Entry 3KHH (X-ray diffraction, 2.70 A resolution); this record covers chains A and D of the 3 polymer chains in the assembly.

== Chain A ==
Protein: DNA polymerase IV
From: Sulfolobus solfataricus P2
Notes: EC 2.7.7.7
UniProt: Q97W02 (DPO42_SULSO); residues 2-341 here = UniProt positions 2-341
Chain sequence (341 residues; row label = number of the first residue in the row):
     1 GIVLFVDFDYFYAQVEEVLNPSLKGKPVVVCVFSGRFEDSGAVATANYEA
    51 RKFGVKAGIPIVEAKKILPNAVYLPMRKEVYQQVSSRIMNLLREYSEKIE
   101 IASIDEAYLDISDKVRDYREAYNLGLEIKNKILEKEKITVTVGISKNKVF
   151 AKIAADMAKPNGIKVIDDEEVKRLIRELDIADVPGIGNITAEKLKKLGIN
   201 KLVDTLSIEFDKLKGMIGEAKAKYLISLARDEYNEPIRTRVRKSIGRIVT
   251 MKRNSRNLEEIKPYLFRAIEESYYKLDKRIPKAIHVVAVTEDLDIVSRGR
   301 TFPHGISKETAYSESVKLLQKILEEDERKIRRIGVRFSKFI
Sequence notes: expression tag (1)
Metal / ion sites: Ca2+ site 1: Asp7, Phe8, Asp105 (together with 2'-deoxyguanosine-5'-triphosphate); Ca2+ site 2: Asp105, Glu106 (together with 2'-deoxyguanosine-5'-triphosphate); Ca2+ site 3: Ala181, Ile186
Small-molecule neighbours:
  - 2-aminofluorene (AF): Gly246, Arg247, Ile248, His285, Val287, Ser297, Val335, Arg336
  - 2'-deoxyguanosine-5'-triphosphate (DGT): Asp7, Phe8, Asp9, Tyr10, Phe11, Tyr12, Val32, Ala44, Thr45, Arg51, Met76, Lys78, Asp105, Glu106, Lys159
Reported in the primary citation:
  - binding site for 2-aminofluorene: Ile248, Val287, Arg336
  - conformationally variable residues (loop rearrangement, side-chain flip): Phe33 to Ala42, Arg336
  - binding site for the 19-nt DNA strand: Arg336

== Chain D ==
Molecule: 13-nt DNA strand
Sequence (13 nucleotides; numbered 802 to 814; the number before each row is that of its first residue):
   802 GTTGGATGGTAGC
Sequence notes: engineered mutation DOC_814 (C13 in 3KHH)
Modified positions: DOC (2',3'-dideoxycytidine-5'-monophosphate) at position 814

== Interface between chain A and chain D ==
Contacting residue pairs (24):
  Pro184(A) - DOC_814(D)  phosphate contact
  Gly185(A) - DG813(D)  sugar contact
  Gly185(A) - DOC_814(D)  hydrogen bond to the phosphate
  Ile186(A) - DG813(D)  phosphate contact
  Ile186(A) - DOC_814(D)  phosphate contact
  Gly187(A) - DG813(D)  hydrogen bond to the phosphate
  Gly187(A) - DOC_814(D)  phosphate contact
  Asn188(A) - DG813(D)  phosphate contact
  Ile189(A) - DA812(D)  phosphate contact
  Ile189(A) - DG813(D)  phosphate contact
  Thr190(A) - DA812(D)  hydrogen bond to the phosphate
  Thr190(A) - DG813(D)  hydrogen bond to the phosphate
  Lys221(A) - DG813(D)  sugar contact
  Val296(A) - DG810(D)  phosphate contact
  Ser297(A) - DG809(D)  sugar contact
  Ser297(A) - DG810(D)  hydrogen bond to the phosphate
  Arg298(A) - DG809(D)  salt bridge to the phosphate
  Arg298(A) - DG810(D)  salt bridge to the phosphate
  Gly299(A) - DG809(D)  hydrogen bond to the phosphate
  Arg300(A) - DT808(D)  phosphate contact
  Thr301(A) - DA807(D)  sugar contact
  Thr301(A) - DT808(D)  hydrogen bond to the phosphate
  Lys321(A) - DG809(D)  phosphate contact
  Lys339(A) - DA807(D)  salt bridge to the phosphate
Other interface residues (no listed pair), chain A (19 interface residues in all): Val183, Lys193, Ile295

== In short ==
19 residues of chain A face 7 of chain D across their interface; the contacts include 7 hydrogen bonds and 3
salt bridges. Among the polar pairs are Gly185(A)-DOC_814(D), Gly187(A)-DG813(D) and Thr190(A)-DA812(D). From
the paper: a binding site for 2-aminofluorene at Ile248(A), Val287(A) and Arg336(A); a binding site for the
19-nt DNA strand at Arg336(A).
Chain A is DNA polymerase IV (Sulfolobus solfataricus P2) and chain D is a 13-nt DNA strand; the structure,
Dpo4 extension ternary complex with a C base opposite the 2-aminofluorene-guanine [AF]G lesion, was determined
by X-ray diffraction, deposited together with 3KHG, 3KHL and 3KHR.
